Entry 2ZYB (X-ray diffraction, 2.55 A resolution); this record covers chain A.

[Chain A]
Name: Proto-oncogene tyrosine-protein kinase LCK
Source organism: Homo sapiens
Notes: EC 2.7.10.2
Reference sequence: P06239 (LCK_HUMAN); residue numbers follow UniProt; this construct covers 225-509
Chain sequence (285 residues; each row starts with the number of its first residue):
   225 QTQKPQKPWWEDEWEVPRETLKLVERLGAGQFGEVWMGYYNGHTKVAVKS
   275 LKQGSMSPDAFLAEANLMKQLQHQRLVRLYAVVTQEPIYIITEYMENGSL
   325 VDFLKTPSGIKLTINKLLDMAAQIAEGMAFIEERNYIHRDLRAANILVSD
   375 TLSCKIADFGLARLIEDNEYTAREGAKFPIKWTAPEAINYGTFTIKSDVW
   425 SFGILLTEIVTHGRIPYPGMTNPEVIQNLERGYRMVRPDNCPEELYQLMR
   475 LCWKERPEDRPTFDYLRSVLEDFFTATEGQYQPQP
Not modelled in the structure: 225-230, 502-509
Modified / non-standard residues: Tyr394 (o-phosphotyrosine; PTR)
Small-molecule neighbours: KSL (N-(2,6-dimethylphenyl)-5-phenylimidazo[1,5-a]pyrazin-8-amine): Leu251, Val259, Ala271, Val272, Lys273, Glu288, Met292, Val301, Ile314, Thr316, Glu317, Tyr318, Met319, Gly322, Ser323, Leu371, Ala381, Asp382
UniProt features mapped onto this chain:
  - active site: Asp364 (Proton acceptor)
  - binding site (ATP): Leu251 to Val259, Lys273
  - modified residue (Phosphotyrosine): Tyr394, Tyr505
  - cross-link: Lys276 (Glycyl lysine isopeptide (Lys-Gly) (interchain with G-Cter in ubiquitin))
  - natural variant: Pro232 (P232PQKP: In leukemia), Leu341 (L341P: In IMD22), Ala353 (A353V: Found in leukemia), Pro447 (P447L: Found in leukemia)
  - mutagenesis: Lys276 (K276R: Abolishes UBR2-mediated 'Lys-63'-linked ubiquitination. Abolishes UBR2-mediated 'Lys-63'-linked ubiquitination and autophosphorylation of Tyr-394; when associated with R-99), Tyr394 (Y394F: Abolishes autophosphorylation)

[Overview]
Bound to chain A: compound KSL. From UniProt: active-site residue Asp364, 10 ATP-binding residues and 2
mutagenesis sites.
Chain A is Proto-oncogene tyrosine-protein kinase LCK (Homo sapiens); the structure, Crystal structure of
phenylimidazo pyrazin 2 bound to the kinase domain of human LCK, (auto-phosphorylated on ..., was determined
by X-ray diffraction together with 2ZM1 and 2ZM4 from the same study.
